PDB entry 7VH4 | X-ray diffraction, 2.30 A resolution | chain C

# Chain C
Molecule: Oligoribonuclease
Organism: Escherichia coli K-12
Notes: EC 3.1.13.3
UniProtKB: A0A6D2W9V9 (A0A6D2W9V9_ECOLI); residue numbers follow UniProt; this construct covers 1-181
Amino-acid sequence (182 residues; row label = number of the first residue in the row; numbering starts at 0):
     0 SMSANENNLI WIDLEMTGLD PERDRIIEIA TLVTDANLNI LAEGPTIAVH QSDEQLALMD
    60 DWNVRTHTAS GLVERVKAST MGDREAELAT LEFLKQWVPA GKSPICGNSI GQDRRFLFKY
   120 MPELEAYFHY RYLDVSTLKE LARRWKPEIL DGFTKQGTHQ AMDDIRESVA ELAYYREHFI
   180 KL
Not modelled in the structure: 0-2, 155-158
Construct notes: expression tag (0)
Metal / ion sites: Mg2+: D12, E14

# In short
D12 and E14 form the Mg2+ site.
Chain C is Oligoribonuclease (Escherichia coli K-12); the structure, Crystal structure of oligoribonuclease of
Escherichia coli, was determined by X-ray diffraction.
